8F68 - chains A and D of the 4 polymer chains in the assembly; structure by electron microscopy, 3.15 A resolution.

[Chain A]
Name: Cytochrome bo(3) ubiquinol oxidase subunit 1
Organism: Escherichia coli
Notes: EC 7.1.1.3
UniProt: P0ABI8 (CYOB_ECOLI); residue numbers follow UniProt; this construct covers 1-658
Amino-acid sequence (658 residues; numbered 1 to 658; the number before each row is that of its first residue):
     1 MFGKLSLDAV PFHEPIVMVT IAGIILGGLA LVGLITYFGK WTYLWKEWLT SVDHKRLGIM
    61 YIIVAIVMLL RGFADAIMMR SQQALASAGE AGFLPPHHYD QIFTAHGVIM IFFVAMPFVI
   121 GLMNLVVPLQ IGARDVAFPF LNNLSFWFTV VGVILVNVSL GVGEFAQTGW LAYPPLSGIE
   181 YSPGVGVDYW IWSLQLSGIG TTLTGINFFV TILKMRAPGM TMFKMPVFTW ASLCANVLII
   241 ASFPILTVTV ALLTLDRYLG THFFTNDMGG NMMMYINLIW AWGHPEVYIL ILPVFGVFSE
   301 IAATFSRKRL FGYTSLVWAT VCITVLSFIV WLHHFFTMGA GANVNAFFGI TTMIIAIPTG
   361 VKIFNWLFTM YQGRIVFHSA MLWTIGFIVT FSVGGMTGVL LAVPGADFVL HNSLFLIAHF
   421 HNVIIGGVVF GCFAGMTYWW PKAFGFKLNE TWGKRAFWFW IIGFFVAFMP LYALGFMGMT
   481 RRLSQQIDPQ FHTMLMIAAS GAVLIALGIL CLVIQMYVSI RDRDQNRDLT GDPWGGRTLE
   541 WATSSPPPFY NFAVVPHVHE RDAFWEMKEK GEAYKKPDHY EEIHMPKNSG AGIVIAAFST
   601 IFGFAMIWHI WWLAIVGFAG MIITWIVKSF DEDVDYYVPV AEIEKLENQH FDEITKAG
Metal / ion sites: heme Fe: H106, H421; Cu ion: H284, H333, H334; heme o Fe near H419 (its only coordinating residue here)
Small-molecule neighbours:
  - 1,2-Distearoyl-sn-glycerophosphoethanolamine (3PE), molecule 1: F138, P139, F140, L141, L144, F148, W192, Q195, I199, L203, I206, F602, F618, M621, W625, K628, V634
  - 1,2-Distearoyl-sn-glycerophosphoethanolamine (3PE), molecule 2: A251, T254, L255, Y258, L259, F602, M606, W611, I615
  - 1,2-Distearoyl-sn-glycerophosphoethanolamine (3PE), molecule 3: A251, F618, I622, W625, I626, S629
  - heme (HEM): F73, A76, M79, R80, Q83, F103, H106, G107, M110, I111, A115, G169, W170, L414, I417, F420, H421, I424, I425, V429, W460, F468, R481, R482, I505
  - heme o (HEO): W170, W280, H284, V287, Y288, I291, H333, H334, T352, I355, A356, T359, G360, I363, F364, F391, S392, G395, M396, G398, V399, L401, A402, D407, H411, N412, L416, H419, F420, V423, I424, V428, R481
Swiss-Prot annotation at these positions:
  - binding site (ubiquinone-8): R71, D75, H98
  - binding site (heme b): H106, W170, H421, R481, R482
  - binding site (Cu(2+)): H284, H333, H334
  - binding site (Fe(II)-heme o): Y288, H411, H419
  - cross-link: H284 to Y288 (1'-histidyl-3'-tyrosine (His-Tyr))
  - mutagenesis: H54 (H54A: 50% quinol oxidase activity), K55 (K55Q: No effect), R71 (R71H: No quinol oxidase activity; R71Q/L: Abolishes quinol oxidase activity), D75 (D75E: Very similar to wild-type; D75H: No quinol oxidase activity, altered binding of a semiquinone intermediate at the QH site; D75N: Abolishes quinol oxidase activity), R80 (R80Q: Abolishes quinol oxidase activity), H98 (H98F: About 1% quinol oxidase activity; H98N: Abolishes enzyme activity), Q101 (Q101N: Reduces quinol oxidase activity by 75%, decreased affinity for ubiquinol-1), I102 (I102W: No quinol oxidase activity), H106 (H106A: 2% quinol oxidase activity, loss of heme b, loss of heme o, loss of Cu(B)), D135 (D135N: Abolishes quinol oxidase activity), Y173 (Y173F: No effect), D188 (D188N: No effect), 15 further mutagenesis entries in UniProt
From the paper describing this entry:
  - heme coordination: H106, H421
  - heme o coordination: H419

[Chain D]
Name: Cytochrome bo(3) ubiquinol oxidase subunit 4
Organism: Escherichia coli
UniProt: P0ABJ6 (CYOD_ECOLI); residues 13-108 here = UniProt positions 13-108
Amino-acid sequence (96 residues; numbered 13 to 108; the number before each row is that of its first residue):
    13 GSVKTYMTGF ILSIILTVIP FWMVMTGAAS PAVILGTILA MAVVQVLVHL VCFLHMNTKS
    73 DEGWNMTAFV FTVLIIAILV VGSIWIMWNL NYNMMM
From the paper describing this entry:
  - conformationally variable residues (loop rearrangement): H67 to E74

[Chain A / chain D interface]
Contacting residue pairs (25):
  K214(A) - D73(D)  salt bridge
  M222(A) - W76(D)  hydrophobic
  V237(A) - F83(D)  hydrophobic
  I245(A) - L91(D)  hydrophobic
  N271(A) - N103(D)
  M273(A) - L102(D)  hydrophobic
  M273(A) - N103(D)
  M274(A) - M99(D)  hydrophobic
  N277(A) - S95(D)  hydrogen bond
  N277(A) - M99(D)
  F328(A) - I87(D)  hydrophobic
  F328(A) - I90(D)
  I329(A) - I90(D)  hydrophobic
  W331(A) - I98(D)  hydrophobic
  L332(A) - I98(D)  hydrophobic
  M338(A) - L102(D)  hydrophobic
  M338(A) - M106(D)
  G339(A) - L102(D)
  G339(A) - N105(D)
  A340(A) - L102(D)
  A340(A) - N105(D)
  G341(A) - N105(D)
  V344(A) - W97(D)  hydrophobic
  V344(A) - N101(D)
  F348(A) - I98(D)  hydrophobic
Other interface residues (no listed pair), chain A (22 interface residues in all): L213, A241, A281, F347
Other interface residues (no listed pair), chain D (16 interface residues in all): G94

[Overview]
22 residues of chain A face 16 of chain D across their interface; the contacts include 1 hydrogen bond and 1
salt bridge. Polar pairs include K214(A)-D73(D) and N277(A)-S95(D). Chain A binds heme, heme o and 3 copies of
1,2-Distearoyl-sn-glycerophosphoethanolamine. The paper reports heme coordination by H106(A) and H421(A); heme
o coordination by H419(A).
Chain A is Cytochrome bo(3) ubiquinol oxidase subunit 1 and chain D is Cytochrome bo(3) ubiquinol oxidase
subunit 4, both from Escherichia coli; the structure, E. coli cytochrome bo3 ubiquinol oxidase monomer, was
determined by electron microscopy, deposited together with 8F6C.
